PDB entry 7KZQ | electron microscopy, 4.30 A resolution (low resolution: residue-level contacts below are approximate; hydrogen-bond / salt-bridge calls are withheld) | chains G and P of the 16 polymer chains in the assembly

Chain G:
Molecule: Fanconi anemia group G protein
From: Homo sapiens
UniProtKB: O15287 (FANCG_HUMAN); residues 1-622 here = UniProt positions 1-622
Amino-acid sequence (641 residues; row label = number of the first residue in the row; numbers below 1 keep their minus sign (Met-18 is residue -18)):
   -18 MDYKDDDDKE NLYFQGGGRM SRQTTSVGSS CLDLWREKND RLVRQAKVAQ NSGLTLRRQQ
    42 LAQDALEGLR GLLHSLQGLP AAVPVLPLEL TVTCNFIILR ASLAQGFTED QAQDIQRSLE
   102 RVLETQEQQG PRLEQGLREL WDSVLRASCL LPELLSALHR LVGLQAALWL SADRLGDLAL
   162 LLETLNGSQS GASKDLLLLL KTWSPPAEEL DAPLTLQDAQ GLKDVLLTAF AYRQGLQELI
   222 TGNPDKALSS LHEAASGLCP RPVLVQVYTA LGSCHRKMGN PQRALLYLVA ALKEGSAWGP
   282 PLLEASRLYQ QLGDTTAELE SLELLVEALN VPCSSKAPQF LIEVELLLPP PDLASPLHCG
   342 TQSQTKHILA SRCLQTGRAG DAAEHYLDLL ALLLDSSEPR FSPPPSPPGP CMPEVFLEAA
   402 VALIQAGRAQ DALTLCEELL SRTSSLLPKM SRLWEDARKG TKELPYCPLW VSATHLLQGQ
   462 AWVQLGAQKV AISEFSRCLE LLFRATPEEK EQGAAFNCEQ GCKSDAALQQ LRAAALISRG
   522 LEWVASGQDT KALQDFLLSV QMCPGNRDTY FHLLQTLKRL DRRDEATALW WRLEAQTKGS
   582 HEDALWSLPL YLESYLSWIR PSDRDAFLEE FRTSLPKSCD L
Not modelled in the structure: -18 to 11, 109-114, 314-317, 438-443, 579-585, 612-622
Differences from the reference sequence: initiating methionine (-18); expression tag (-17 to 0)
Metal / ion sites: Zn2+: Cys392, Glu395, Cys499, Cys503

Chain P:
Molecule: Fanconi anemia core complex-associated protein 100
From: Homo sapiens
UniProtKB: Q0VG06 (FP100_HUMAN); numbering as in UniProt (aligned over 1-881)
Amino-acid sequence (906 residues; row label = number of the first residue in the row; numbers below 1 keep their minus sign (Met-24 is residue -24)):
   -24 MDYKDHDGDY KDHDIDYKDD DDKGSMAGAA PRVRYLAGFC CPLGGLAAGK PRVLCHEAEV
    36 FLSTGSELVY VYDQEGGLLT AAFRFPDQVW HLELLAPRRL LYALCARRGL YCLSLDHPGR
    96 SRSTSQDDRD SEDGDQPSPV IPVDPDACIL PDAALCAFTL LDSVLVTLVQ GPARWKMQLF
   156 EQPCPGEDPR PGGQIGEVEL SSYTPPAGVP GKPAAPHFLP VLCSVSPSGS RVPHDLLGGS
   216 GGFTLEDALF GLLFGADATL LQSPVVLCGL PDGQLCCVIL KALVTSRSAP GDPNALVKIL
   276 HHLEEPVIFI GALKTEPQAA EAAENFLPDE DVHCDCLVAF GHHGRMLAIK ASWDESGKLV
   336 PELREYCLPG PVLCAACGGG GRVYHSTPSD LCVVDLSRGS TPLGPEQPEE GPGGLPPMLC
   396 PASLNICSVV SLSASPRTHE GGTKLLALSA KGRLMTCSLD LDSEMPGPAR MTTESAGQKI
   456 KELLSGIGNI SERVSFLKKA VDQRNKALTS LNEAMNVSCA LLSSGTGPRP ISCTTSTTWS
   516 RLQTQDVLMA TCVLENSSSF SLDQGWTLCI QVLTSSCALD LDSACSAITY TIPVDQLGPG
   576 ARREVTLPLG PGENGGLDLP VTVSCTLFYS LREVVGGALA PSDSEDPFLD ECPSDVLPEQ
   636 EGVCLPLSRH TVDMLQCLRF PGLAPPHTRA PSPLGPTRDP VATFLETCRE PGSQPAGPAS
   696 LRAEYLPPSV ASIKVSAELL RAALKDGHSG VPLCCATLQW LLAENAAVDV VRARALSSIQ
   756 GVAPDGANVH LIVREVAMTD LCPAGPIQAV EIQVESSSLA DICRAHHAVV GRMQTMVTEQ
   816 ATQGSSAPDL RVQYLRQIHA NHETLLREVQ TLRDRLCTED EASSCATAQR LLQVYRQLRH
   876 PSLILL
Not modelled in the structure: -24 to 4, 94-112, 181-191, 206-214, 294-304, 374-381, 407-417, 436-445, 611-633, 660-671, 686-700
Differences from the reference sequence: initiating methionine (-24); expression tag (-23 to 0)

Chain G / chain P interface:
Residue-residue contacts (56; chain G residue first):
  Thr36(G) - Arg165(P)
  Leu37(G) - Cys123(P)
  Leu37(G) - Arg165(P)
  Gln41(G) - Pro120(P)
  Gln44(G) - Pro126(P)
  Glu48(G) - Arg83(P)
  Thr89(G) - Pro147(P)
  Pro332(G) - Arg262(P)
  Pro332(G) - Pro265(P)
  Leu338(G) - Ser263(P)
  His339(G) - Ser263(P)
  Cys340(G) - Ser263(P)
  Cys340(G) - Ala264(P)
  Leu375(G) - Leu235(P)
  Ser377(G) - Lys256(P)
  Glu379(G) - Cys159(P)
  Arg381(G) - Glu156(P)
  Phe382(G) - Val139(P)
  Phe382(G) - Val259(P)
  Pro384(G) - Lys256(P)
  Pro384(G) - Val259(P)
  Pro385(G) - Leu236(P)
  Pro385(G) - Lys256(P)
  Pro388(G) - Ala270(P)
  Cys392(G) - Asp232(P)
  Met393(G) - Asp232(P)
  Met393(G) - Leu236(P)
  Pro394(G) - Leu235(P)
  Arg423(G) - Thr234(P)
  Arg423(G) - Leu235(P)
  Arg423(G) - Gln237(P)
  Thr424(G) - Leu235(P)
  Ser426(G) - Ala223(P)
  Ser426(G) - Leu334(P)
  Leu427(G) - Gly226(P)
  Leu427(G) - Ala231(P)
  Leu427(G) - Thr234(P)
  Pro429(G) - Gly332(P)
  Lys430(G) - Trp328(P)
  Lys430(G) - Gly332(P)
  Lys430(G) - Lys333(P)
  Lys430(G) - Leu334(P)
  Arg433(G) - Glu330(P)
  Arg433(G) - Ser331(P)
  Ala495(G) - Leu227(P)
  Ala495(G) - Leu228(P)
  Ala496(G) - Leu227(P)
  Ala496(G) - Leu228(P)
  Ala496(G) - Phe229(P)
  Ala496(G) - Gly230(P)
  Phe497(G) - Phe229(P)
  Phe497(G) - Asp232(P)
  Phe497(G) - Cys252(P)
  Phe497(G) - Ile254(P)
  Phe497(G) - Leu271(P)
  Phe497(G) - Lys273(P)
Also at the interface, not in a pair above, chain G (38 interface residues in all): Gln40, Gly341, Thr342, Leu374, Phe397, Leu420, Trp451
Also at the interface, not in a pair above, chain P (45 interface residues in all): Ile124, Leu125, Ala128, Ser138, Ile170, Asp222, Ala257

In short:
38 residues of chain G and 45 residues of chain P are in contact. Cys392(G), Glu395(G), Cys499(G) and
Cys503(G) form the Zn2+ site.
Chain G is Fanconi anemia group G protein and chain P is Fanconi anemia core complex-associated protein 100,
both from Homo sapiens; the structure, Structure of the human Fanconi anaemia Core-ID complex, was determined
by electron microscopy (same publication as 7KZP, 7KZR, 7KZS, 7KZT and 7KZV).
